5L52 - chains J and X of the 28 polymer chains in the assembly; structure by X-ray diffraction, 2.70 A resolution.

[Chain J (and X)]
Protein: Proteasome subunit beta type-4
Source organism: Saccharomyces cerevisiae S288c
Notes: EC 3.4.25.1; chain X of this document is another copy of the same molecule, construct and numbering; everything in this record applies to it too
UniProtKB: P22141 (PSB4_YEAST); residue numbers follow UniProt; this construct covers 1-198
Sequence (198 residues; row label = number of the first residue in the row):
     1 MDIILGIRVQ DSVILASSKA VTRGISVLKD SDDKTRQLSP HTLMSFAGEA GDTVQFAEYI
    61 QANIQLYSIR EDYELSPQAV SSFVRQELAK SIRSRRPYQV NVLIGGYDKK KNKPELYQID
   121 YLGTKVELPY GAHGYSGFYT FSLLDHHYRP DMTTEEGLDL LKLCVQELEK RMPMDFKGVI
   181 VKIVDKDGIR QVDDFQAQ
Not modelled in the structure: 196-198
Curated features (UniProtKB/Swiss-Prot):
  - modified residue: M1 (N-acetylmethionine), S76 (Phosphoserine)

[Chain J / chain X interface]
Residue-residue contacts (39; chain J residue first):
  T22(J) - P173(X)
  G24(J) - P173(X)
  I25(J) - Y135(X)  hydrophobic
  I25(J) - Y139(X)  hydrogen bond (backbone-side chain)
  I25(J) - R171(X)
  I25(J) - P173(X)
  S26(J) - Y139(X)  hydrogen bond
  S26(J) - R171(X)
  V27(J) - K170(X)
  V27(J) - R171(X)  hydrogen bond (backbone-backbone)
  V27(J) - M172(X)
  V27(J) - P173(X)  hydrophobic
  L28(J) - R171(X)
  Y135(J) - I25(X)  hydrophobic
  Y139(J) - I25(X)  hydrogen bond (side chain-backbone)
  Y139(J) - S26(X)  hydrogen bond
  E169(J) - D175(X)
  E169(J) - K177(X)  hydrogen bond (backbone-side chain)
  K170(J) - V27(X)
  K170(J) - K177(X)  hydrogen bond (backbone-side chain)
  R171(J) - I25(X)
  R171(J) - S26(X)
  R171(J) - V27(X)  hydrogen bond (backbone-backbone)
  R171(J) - L28(X)
  M172(J) - V27(X)
  P173(J) - T22(X)
  P173(J) - G24(X)
  P173(J) - I25(X)  hydrophobic
  P173(J) - M174(X)
  P173(J) - D175(X)  hydrogen bond (backbone-backbone)
  M174(J) - P173(X)
  M174(J) - M174(X)  hydrophobic
  M174(J) - D175(X)
  D175(J) - E169(X)
  D175(J) - P173(X)  hydrogen bond (backbone-backbone)
  D175(J) - M174(X)
  D175(J) - D175(X)
  K177(J) - E169(X)  hydrogen bond (side chain-backbone)
  K177(J) - K170(X)  hydrogen bond (side chain-backbone)
Interface residues without a listed pair, chain J (18 interface residues in all): D30, F138
Interface residues without a listed pair, chain X (18 interface residues in all): D30, F138

[Overview]
Chain J and chain X each contribute 18 residues to their interface; the contacts include 12 hydrogen bonds.
Among the polar pairs are I25(J)-Y139(X), S26(J)-Y139(X) and E169(J)-K177(X).
Chain J and chain X are both Proteasome subunit beta type-4 (Saccharomyces cerevisiae S288c); the structure,
Yeast 20S proteasome in complex with epoxyketone inhibitor 14, was determined by X-ray diffraction (same
publication as 5L54, 5L55, 5L5A, 5L5B, 5L5D, 5L5E and 30 further entries).
